4JV5 - chains A and M of the 23 polymer chains in the assembly; structure by X-ray diffraction, 3.16 A resolution.

[Chain A]
Molecule: 16S ribosomal RNA
Organism: Thermus thermophilus
Sequence (1517 nucleotides; each row starts with the number of its first residue; note: 44 numbers in that range are skipped by the numbering (no residue carries them; nothing is unmodelled there); a row labelled like 189A-189L holds insertion residues (189A, then the next letters in order)):
     5 UGGAGAGUUUGAUCCUGGCUCAGGGUGAACGCUGGCGGCGUGCCUAAGAC
    55 AUGCAAGUCGUGCGGGCCG
    76 CGGGAUUUU
    88 ACUCCG
    96 UGGUCAGCGGCGGACGGGUGAGUAACGCGUGGGU
  129A G
   130 ACCUACCCGGAAGAGGGGGACAACCCGGGGAAACUCGGGCUAAUCCCCCA
   180 UGUGGACCCG
189A-189L CCCCUUGGGGUG
   190 UGUCCAAAGGGCUUU
   216 GCCCGCUUCCGGAUGGGCCCGCGUCCCAUCAGCUAGUUGGUGGGGUAAUG
   266 GCCCACCAAGGCGACGACGGGUAGCCGGUCUGAGAGGAUGGCCGGCCACA
   316 GGGGCACUGAGACACGGGCCCCACUCCUACGGGAGGCAGCAGUUAGGAAU
   366 CUUCCGCAAUGGGCGCAAGCCUGACGGAGCGACGCCGCUUGGAGGAAGAA
   416 GCCCUUCGGGGUGUAAACUCCUGA
   441 ACCCGGGACGAAACCCCC
   460 GA
   470 CGAGGGGA
   479 CUGACGGUACCGGGGUAA
   498 UAGCGCCGGCCAACUCCGUGCCAGCAGCCGCGGUAAUACGGAGGGCGCGA
   548 GCGUUACCCGGAUUCACUGGGCGUAAAGGGCGUGUAGGCGGCCUGGGGCG
   598 UCCCAUGUGAAAGACCACGGCUCAACCGUGGGGGAGCGUGGGAUACGCUC
   648 AGGCUAGACGGUGGGAGAGGGUGGUGGAAUUCCCGGAGUAGCGGUGAAAU
   698 GCGCAGAUACCGGGAGGAACGCCGAUGGCGAAGGCAGCCACCUGGUCCAC
   748 CCGUGACGCUGAGGCGCGAAAGCGUGGGGAGCAAACCGGAUUAGAUACCC
   798 GGGUAGUCCACGCCCUAAACGAUGCGCGCUAGGUCUCUGGGUCU
   848 CCUGGGGGCCGAAGCUAACGCGUUAAGCGCGCCGCCUGGGGAGUACGGCC
   898 GCAAGGCUGAAACUCAAAGGAAUUGACGGGGGCCCGCACAAGCGGUGGAG
   948 CAUGUGGUUUAAUUCGAAGCAACGCGAAGAACCUUACCAGGCCUUGACAU
   998 GCUA
 1001A G
  1002 GGAACCCGGGUGAAAGCCUGGGGUGCCCC
1030A-1030D GCGA
  1031 GGGGAGCCCUAGCACAGGUGCUGCAUGGCCGUCGUCAGCUCGUGCCGUGA
  1081 GGUGUUGGGUUAAGUCCCGCAACGAGCGCAACCCCCGCCGUUAGUUGCCA
  1131 GCGGUUCGGCCGGGCACUCUAACGGGACUGCCCGCG
  1168 AAAGCGGGAGGAAGGAGGGGACGACGUCUGGUCAGCAUGGCCCUUACGGC
  1218 CUGGGCGACACACGUGCUACAAUGCCCACUACAAAGCGAUGCCACCCGGC
  1268 AACGGGGAGCUAAUCGCAAAAAGGUGGGCCCAGUUCGGAUUGGGGUCUGC
  1318 AACCCGACCCCAUGAAGCCGGAAUCGCUAGUAAUCGCGGAUCAGCC
 1363A A
  1364 UGCCGCGGUGAAUACGUUCCCGGGCCUUGUACACACCGCCCGUCACGCCA
  1414 UGGGAGCGGGCUCUACCCGAAGUCGCCGG
1442A-1442B GA
  1443 GCCUA
  1452 C
  1456 GGGCAGGCGCCGAGGGUAGGGCCCGUGACUGGGGCGAAGUCGUAACAAGG
  1506 UAGCUGUACCGGAAGGUGCGGCUGGAUCACCUCCUUUCU
Disordered / not traced: 1534-1539
Construct notes: conflict A80 (G131378 in 55771382)
Metal / ion sites: Mg2+ site 1: C518, G530 (shared with 1 residue of chain L; 1 residue of chain X); Mg2+ site 2 near U560 (its only coordinating residue here); Mg2+ site 3 near C578 (its only coordinating residue here); Mg2+ site 4 near A768 (its only coordinating residue here); Mg2+ site 5: C866, G1079; Mg2+ site 6 near G903 (its only coordinating residue here); Mg2+ site 7 near G1224 (its only coordinating residue here)
From the paper describing this entry:
  - conformationally variable residues (side-chain flip): A1493

[Chain M]
Protein: 30S ribosomal protein S13
Organism: Thermus thermophilus
UniProt: P80377 (RS13_THET8); residues 2-121 here = UniProt positions 2-121
Sequence (120 residues; numbered 2 to 121; the number before each row is that of its first residue):
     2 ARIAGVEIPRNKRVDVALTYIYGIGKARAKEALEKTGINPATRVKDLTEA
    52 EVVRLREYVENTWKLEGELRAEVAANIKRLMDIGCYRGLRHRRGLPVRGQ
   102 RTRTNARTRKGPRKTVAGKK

[How chain A and chain M interact]
Pairs across the interface (92):
  A946(A) - Arg114(M)  salt bridge to the phosphate
  G947(A) - Arg108(M)  phosphate contact
  G947(A) - Thr109(M)  hydrogen bond to the phosphate
  C948(A) - Asn106(M)  base contact
  C948(A) - Ala107(M)  phosphate contact
  C948(A) - Arg108(M)  hydrogen bond to the phosphate
  C948(A) - Thr109(M)  hydrogen bond to the phosphate
  A949(A) - Gln101(M)  phosphate contact
  A949(A) - Arg102(M)  phosphate contact
  A949(A) - Asn106(M)  hydrogen bond to the base
  U950(A) - Arg102(M)  salt bridge to the phosphate
  U950(A) - Thr105(M)  hydrogen bond to the base
  G951(A) - Arg102(M)  salt bridge to the phosphate
  G951(A) - Thr105(M)  base contact
  U952(A) - Arg104(M)  salt bridge to the phosphate
  U952(A) - Thr105(M)  base contact
  G953(A) - Arg104(M)  base contact
  G953(A) - Lys120(M)  base contact
  G954(A) - Arg104(M)  hydrogen bond to the base
  G954(A) - Lys120(M)  sugar contact
  A1225(A) - Arg102(M)  phosphate contact
  A1225(A) - Thr103(M)  hydrogen bond to the phosphate
  A1225(A) - Arg104(M)  phosphate contact
  C1226(A) - Arg91(M)  salt bridge to the phosphate
  C1226(A) - Leu96(M)  phosphate contact
  C1226(A) - Thr103(M)  hydrogen bond to the phosphate
  C1226(A) - Arg104(M)  base contact
  C1226(A) - Lys111(M)  hydrogen bond to the sugar
  A1227(A) - Leu96(M)  phosphate contact
  A1227(A) - Lys111(M)  salt bridge to the phosphate
  A1227(A) - Lys115(M)  hydrogen bond to the sugar
  A1227(A) - Val117(M)  base contact
  C1228(A) - Arg104(M)  hydrogen bond to the base
  C1228(A) - Arg108(M)  salt bridge to the phosphate
  C1228(A) - Lys111(M)  salt bridge to the phosphate
  C1228(A) - Arg114(M)  phosphate contact
  C1228(A) - Lys115(M)  salt bridge to the phosphate
  C1228(A) - Thr116(M)  hydrogen bond to the phosphate
  C1228(A) - Val117(M)  hydrogen bond to the sugar
  A1229(A) - Arg104(M)  base contact
  A1229(A) - Thr105(M)  base contact
  A1229(A) - Arg114(M)  salt bridge to the phosphate
  A1229(A) - Thr116(M)  hydrogen bond to the phosphate
  A1229(A) - Lys120(M)  sugar contact
  C1230(A) - Thr105(M)  base contact
  G1295(A) - Arg14(M)  hydrogen bond to the phosphate
  C1296(A) - Arg14(M)  salt bridge to the phosphate
  C1296(A) - Arg44(M)  salt bridge to the phosphate
  C1297(A) - Arg44(M)  salt bridge to the phosphate
  U1301(A) - Lys13(M)  phosphate contact
  U1302(A) - Lys13(M)  salt bridge to the phosphate
  U1302(A) - Arg14(M)  base contact
  U1302(A) - Val17(M)  base contact
  U1302(A) - Tyr21(M)  hydrogen bond to the phosphate
  A1306(A) - Thr109(M)  hydrogen bond to the sugar
  U1307(A) - Gln101(M)  hydrogen bond to the phosphate
  U1307(A) - Thr109(M)  sugar contact
  U1307(A) - Arg110(M)  hydrogen bond to the sugar
  U1308(A) - Ile78(M)  sugar contact
  U1308(A) - His92(M)  hydrogen bond to the phosphate
  U1308(A) - Pro97(M)  phosphate contact
  U1308(A) - Val98(M)  hydrogen bond to the phosphate
  U1308(A) - Arg99(M)  base contact
  U1308(A) - Gln101(M)  phosphate contact
  U1308(A) - Arg110(M)  phosphate contact
  G1309(A) - Val74(M)  sugar contact
  G1309(A) - Asn77(M)  hydrogen bond to the phosphate
  G1309(A) - Ile78(M)  sugar contact
  G1309(A) - Arg88(M)  salt bridge to the phosphate
  G1309(A) - His92(M)  salt bridge to the phosphate
  G1309(A) - Val98(M)  phosphate contact
  G1309(A) - Arg99(M)  salt bridge to the phosphate
  G1310(A) - Asn77(M)  sugar contact
  G1310(A) - Arg80(M)  salt bridge to the phosphate
  G1310(A) - Arg88(M)  salt bridge to the phosphate
  C1321(A) - Tyr87(M)  sugar contact
  G1323(A) - Gly100(M)  phosphate contact
  C1328(A) - Ala28(M)  phosphate contact
  C1328(A) - Arg29(M)  sugar contact
  A1329(A) - Gly24(M)  hydrogen bond to the phosphate
  A1329(A) - Ile25(M)  phosphate contact
  A1329(A) - Gly26(M)  hydrogen bond to the phosphate
  A1329(A) - Lys27(M)  phosphate contact
  A1329(A) - Ala28(M)  hydrogen bond to the phosphate
  A1329(A) - Arg29(M)  hydrogen bond to the phosphate
  A1329(A) - Leu70(M)  sugar contact
  U1330(A) - Ile22(M)  phosphate contact
  U1330(A) - Tyr23(M)  phosphate contact
  U1330(A) - Gly24(M)  hydrogen bond to the phosphate
  U1330(A) - Ile25(M)  hydrogen bond to the phosphate
  U1330(A) - Gly26(M)  phosphate contact
  G1331(A) - Tyr23(M)  phosphate contact
Other interface residues (no listed pair), chain A (35 interface residues in all): C1243, C1320, C1322, A1332
Other interface residues (no listed pair), chain M (47 interface residues in all): Thr20, Arg71, Leu81, Gly112

[Summary]
35 residues of chain A and 47 residues of chain M are in contact; the contacts include 28 hydrogen bonds and
19 salt bridges. Among the polar pairs are A949(A)-Asn106(M), U950(A)-Thr105(M) and G954(A)-Arg104(M). C518(A)
and G530(A) form the Mg2+ site 1. C866(A) and G1079(A) form the Mg2+ site 5. From the paper: conformational
variability at A1493(A).
Here chain A is 16S ribosomal RNA and chain M is 30S ribosomal protein S13, both from Thermus thermophilus.
Entry 4JV5 (Crystal structures of pseudouridinilated stop codons with ASLs) was determined by X-ray
diffraction together with 4JYA and 4K0K from the same study.
